Entry 6C04 (electron microscopy, 3.27 A resolution); this record covers chains A and B of the 11 polymer chains in the assembly.

[Chain A (and B)]
Name: DNA-directed RNA polymerase subunit alpha
Organism: Mycobacterium tuberculosis
Notes: EC 2.7.7.6; chain B of this document is another copy of the same molecule, construct and numbering; everything in this record applies to it too
UniProt: A0A045J8T1 (A0A045J8T1_MYCTX); residues 1-347 here = UniProt positions 1-347
Amino-acid sequence (347 residues; numbered 1 to 347; the number before each row is that of its first residue):
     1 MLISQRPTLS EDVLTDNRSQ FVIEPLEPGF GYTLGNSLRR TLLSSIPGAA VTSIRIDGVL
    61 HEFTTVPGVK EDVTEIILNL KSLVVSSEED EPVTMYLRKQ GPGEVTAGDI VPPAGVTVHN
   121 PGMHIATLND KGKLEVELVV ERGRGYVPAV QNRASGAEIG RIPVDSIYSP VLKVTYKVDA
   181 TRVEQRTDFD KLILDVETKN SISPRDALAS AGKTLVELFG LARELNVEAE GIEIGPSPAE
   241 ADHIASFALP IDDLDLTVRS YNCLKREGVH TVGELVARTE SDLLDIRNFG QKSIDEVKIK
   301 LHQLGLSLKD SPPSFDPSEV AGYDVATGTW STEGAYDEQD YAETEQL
Unresolved in the structure: 227-347 (chain B: 238-347)

[Chain A / chain B interface]
Contacting residue pairs - 61 pairs, chain A then chain B:
  Met1(A) with Arg142(B), hydrogen bond (backbone-backbone)
  Leu2(A) with Arg144(B)
  Arg6(A) with Glu217(B)
  Pro7(A) with Leu218(B), hydrophobic; Leu221(B)
  Leu9(A) with Leu225(B), hydrophobic
  Glu27(A) with Ser44(B); Arg144(B), salt bridge
  Gly29(A) with Arg40(B), hydrogen bond (backbone-side chain)
  Phe30(A) with Arg40(B); Thr41(B); Leu218(B), hydrophobic
  Thr33(A) with Asn36(B); Ser37(B)
  Leu34(A) with Leu218(B), hydrophobic; Phe219(B), hydrophobic
  Ser37(A) with Thr33(B), hydrogen bond (side chain-backbone); Ser37(B), hydrogen bond
  Arg40(A) with Gly29(B), hydrogen bond (side chain-backbone); Tyr32(B); Thr33(B)
  Ser45(A) with Phe30(B)
  Pro47(A) with Met1(B), hydrophobic; Glu230(B)
  Arg142(A) with Glu230(B), salt bridge
  Arg144(A) with Met1(B); Ile232(B)
  Arg186(A) with Val147(B); Pro148(B); Val150(B)
  Asp206(A) with Asn226(B)
  Ala209(A) with Ala222(B); Asn226(B)
  Ser210(A) with Glu230(B)
  Gly212(A) with Phe219(B)
  Lys213(A) with Arg223(B); Ala229(B)
  Thr214(A) with Gly231(B); Ile232(B), hydrogen bond (side chain-backbone)
  Leu215(A) with Phe219(B), hydrophobic
  Val216(A) with Val216(B); Phe219(B); Gly220(B)
  Glu217(A) with Ile232(B); Glu233(B); Ile234(B), hydrogen bond (side chain-backbone)
  Leu218(A) with Phe30(B), hydrophobic; Leu34(B), hydrophobic; Ile234(B), hydrophobic
  Phe219(A) with Leu34(B), hydrophobic; Leu215(B), hydrophobic; Phe219(B), hydrophobic
  Leu221(A) with Pro7(B)
  Ala222(A) with Leu9(B), hydrophobic; Leu208(B); Ala209(B)
  Arg223(A) with Gly212(B); Lys213(B)
  Glu224(A) with Ala209(B)
  Asn226(A) with Leu9(B); Arg205(B)
Other interface residues (no listed pair), chain A (42 interface residues in all): Ile3, Phe21, Leu26, Leu38, Thr41, Ser44, Arg205, Leu208, Gly220
Other interface residues (no listed pair), chain B (51 interface residues in all): Thr8, Glu11, Phe21, Ile23, Leu26, Glu27, Leu38, Pro47, Gly143, Ala149, Gly235

[Overview]
42 residues of chain A and 51 residues of chain B are in contact, with 7 hydrogen bonds and 2 salt bridges.
Polar pairs include Glu27(A)-Arg144(B), Arg142(A)-Glu230(B) and Gly29(A)-Arg40(B).
Chain A and chain B are both DNA-directed RNA polymerase subunit alpha (Mycobacterium tuberculosis); the
structure, Mtb RNAP Holo/RbpA/double fork DNA -closed clamp, was determined by electron microscopy, deposited
together with 6BZO, 6C05 and 6C06.
